PDB entry 5WL1 | X-ray diffraction, 1.38 A resolution | chains A and B

[Chain A]
Protein: T-cell surface glycoprotein CD1b
From: Homo sapiens
Reference sequence: P29016 (CD1B_HUMAN); residues 2-278 here correspond to UniProt positions 20-296 (UniProt number = residue number + 18)
Chain sequence (300 residues; numbered 2 to 301; the number before each row is that of its first residue):
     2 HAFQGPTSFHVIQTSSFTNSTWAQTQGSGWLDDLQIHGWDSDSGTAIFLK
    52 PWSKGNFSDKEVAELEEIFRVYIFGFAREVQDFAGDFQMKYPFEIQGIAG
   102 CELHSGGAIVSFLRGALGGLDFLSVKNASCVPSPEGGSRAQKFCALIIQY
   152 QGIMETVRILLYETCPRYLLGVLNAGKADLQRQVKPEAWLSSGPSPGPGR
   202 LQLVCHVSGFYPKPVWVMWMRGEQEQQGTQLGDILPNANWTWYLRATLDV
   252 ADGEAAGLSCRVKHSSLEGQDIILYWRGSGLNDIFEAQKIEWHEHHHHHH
Disordered / not traced: 2-3, 284-301
Construct notes: expression tag (279-301)
Disulfide bonds: Cys102-Cys166, Cys131-Cys145, Cys206-Cys261
Covalently attached groups: glycan linked to Asn20, Asn57, Asn128
Bound ions: Na+: Leu259, Trp277
Residues lining bound ligands:
  - tetracosyl octadecanoate (CUY): Val12, Ile13, Gln14, Gly28, Ser29, His38, Trp40, Ala47, Phe49, Val63, Glu67, Phe70, Tyr73, Ile74, Phe77, Glu80, Val81, Phe84, Ala85, Phe88, Met90, Ile96, Gln97, Gly98, Ile99, Ala100, Leu114, Arg115, Gly116, Ala117, Leu118, Phe123, Leu124, Arg140, Phe144, Leu147, Ile148, Tyr151
  - D3D ((19S,22R,25R)-22,25,26-trihydroxy-16,22-dioxo-17,21,23-trioxa-22lambda~5~-phosphahexacosan-19-yl (9E)-octadec-9-enoate): Phe10, Val12, His38, Phe58, Leu66, Glu68, Ile69, Phe70, Val72, Tyr73, Gly76, Phe77, Arg79, Glu80, Ala100, Gly101, Leu114, Leu124, Val126, Cys131, Phe144, Ile148, Ile154, Met155, Thr157, Val158, Leu161, Leu162, Thr165, Cys166, Tyr169
Swiss-Prot annotation at these positions:
  - glycosylation (N-linked (GlcNAc...) asparagine): Asn20, Asn57, Asn128, Asn240
From the paper describing this entry:
  - binding site for D3D: Tyr169

[Chain B]
Protein: Beta-2-microglobulin
From: Homo sapiens
Reference sequence: P61769 (B2MG_HUMAN); residues 1-99 here correspond to UniProt positions 21-119 (UniProt number = residue number + 20)
Chain sequence (99 residues; each row starts with the number of its first residue):
     1 IQRTPKIQVYSRHPAENGKSNFLNCYVSGFHPSDIEVDLLKNGERIEKVE
    51 HSDLSFSKDWSFYLLYYTEFTPTEKDEYACRVNHVTLSQPKIVKWDRDM
Disordered / not traced: 99
Disulfide bonds: Cys25-Cys80
Bound ions: Na+: Ser52, Asp53, Tyr63
Swiss-Prot annotation at these positions:
  - modified residue: Gln2 (Pyrrolidone carboxylic acid)
  - glycosylation: Ile1 (N-linked (Glc) (glycation) isoleucine), Lys19 (N-linked (Glc) (glycation) lysine), Lys41 (N-linked (Glc) (glycation) lysine), Lys48 (N-linked (Glc) (glycation) lysine), Lys58 (N-linked (Glc) (glycation) lysine), Lys91 (N-linked (Glc) (glycation) lysine), Lys94 (N-linked (Glc) (glycation) lysine)

[How chain A and chain B interact]
Pairs across the interface (59; chain A residue first):
  Ile13(A) with Leu54(B); Ser55(B); Phe56(B), hydrophobic
  Gln14(A) with Phe56(B)
  Thr15(A) with Leu54(B); Phe56(B); Phe62(B)
  Ser17(A) with Ser33(B)
  Gln27(A) with Leu54(B)
  Ser29(A) with Leu54(B)
  Trp31(A) with Leu54(B); Ser55(B)
  Gln36(A) with Asp53(B)
  Glu95(A) with His31(B); Pro32(B); Ser33(B), hydrogen bond; Phe62(B)
  Gln97(A) with His31(B), hydrogen bond; Phe56(B); Trp60(B), hydrogen bond (side chain-backbone); Phe62(B)
  Gly98(A) with Phe56(B)
  Ile99(A) with Trp60(B), hydrophobic
  Arg115(A) with Lys58(B), hydrogen bond (side chain-backbone); Trp60(B)
  Gly116(A) with Trp60(B)
  Ala117(A) with Trp60(B), hydrophobic
  Gly119(A) with Ile1(B); His31(B)
  Gly120(A) with Arg3(B), hydrogen bond (backbone-side chain); His31(B), hydrogen bond (backbone-side chain); Asp59(B); Trp60(B)
  Asp122(A) with Trp60(B), hydrogen bond
  Glu188(A) with His13(B), salt bridge; Pro14(B)
  Trp190(A) with Arg12(B); His13(B); Pro14(B), hydrophobic
  Ser192(A) with Arg97(B)
  Ser193(A) with Asp98(B), hydrogen bond (side chain-backbone)
  Gly194(A) with Asp98(B)
  Ser209(A) with Arg12(B), hydrogen bond (side chain-backbone)
  Gly210(A) with Arg12(B)
  Asp234(A) with Lys6(B), salt bridge
  Leu236(A) with Gln8(B); Tyr10(B); Tyr26(B), hydrophobic
  Pro237(A) with Tyr10(B), hydrogen bond (backbone-side chain); Tyr26(B); Leu65(B)
  Asn238(A) with Arg12(B); Asn24(B), hydrogen bond; Leu65(B)
  Ala239(A) with Leu65(B); Tyr67(B)
  Thr242(A) with Arg12(B)
  Tyr244(A) with Tyr10(B), hydrophobic; Ser11(B)
Interface residues without a listed pair, chain A (35 interface residues in all): Asp34, Gly39, Leu121
Interface residues without a listed pair, chain B (27 interface residues in all): Tyr63

[In short]
35 residues of chain A and 27 residues of chain B are in contact; the contacts include 11 hydrogen bonds and 2
salt bridges. Among the polar pairs are Glu188(A)-His13(B), Asp234(A)-Lys6(B) and Glu95(A)-Ser33(B). Ligands
of chain A: tetracosyl octadecanoate and compound D3D. Leu259(A) and Trp277(A) coordinate Na+. From the paper:
a binding site for D3D at Tyr169(A).
Chain A is T-cell surface glycoprotein CD1b and chain B is Beta-2-microglobulin, both from Homo sapiens; the
structure, Crystal Structure of Human CD1b in Complex with PG, was determined by X-ray diffraction (same
publication as 5WKE, 5WKG, 5WKI and 5WJO).
